PDB entry 3VGA | X-ray diffraction, 3.10 A resolution | chains A and B of the 3 polymer chains in the assembly

[Chain A]
Name: Adenosine receptor A2a
From: Homo sapiens
UniProtKB: P29274 (AA2AR_HUMAN); residue numbers follow UniProt; this construct covers 1-316
Amino-acid sequence (326 residues; row label = number of the first residue in the row):
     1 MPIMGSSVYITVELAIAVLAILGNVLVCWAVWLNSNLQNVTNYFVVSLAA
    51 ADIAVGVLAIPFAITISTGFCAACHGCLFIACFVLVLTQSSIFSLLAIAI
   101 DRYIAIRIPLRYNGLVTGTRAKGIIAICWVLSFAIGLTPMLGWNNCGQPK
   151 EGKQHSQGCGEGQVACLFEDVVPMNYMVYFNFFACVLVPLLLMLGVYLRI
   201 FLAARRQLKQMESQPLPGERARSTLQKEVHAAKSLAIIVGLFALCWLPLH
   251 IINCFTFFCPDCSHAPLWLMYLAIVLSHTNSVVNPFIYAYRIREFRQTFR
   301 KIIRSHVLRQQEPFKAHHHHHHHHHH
Unresolved in the structure: 1-5, 149-155, 309-326
Construct notes: engineered mutation Gln154 (Asn in P29274); expression tag (317-326)
UniProt features mapped onto this chain:
  - binding site (adenosine): Glu169, Asn253, Ser277, His278
Cystine bridges: Cys71-Cys159, Cys74-Cys146, Cys77-Cys166, Cys259-Cys262
Small-molecule neighbours: ZMA (4-{2-[(7-amino-2-furan-2-yl[1,2,4]triazolo[1,5-a][1,3,5]triazin-5-yl)amino]ethyl}phenol): Leu85, Phe168, Glu169, Met174, Met177, Asn181, Trp246, Leu249, His250, Asn253, His264, Met270, Ile274
Reported in the primary citation:
  - binding site for ZMA: Phe168, Asn253, Ile274
  - contacts within the chain: Arg102-Glu228

[Chain B]
Name: antibody fab fragment light chain
From: Mus musculus
Notes: antibody fragment or engineered binder
Amino-acid sequence (214 residues; numbered 1 to 214; the number before each row is that of its first residue):
     1 DIVMTQSPASLSASVGDTVTITCRASEFIYSSLTWYQQKQGGSPQLLVYA
    51 ATNLADAVPSRFSGSGSGTQFSLKINRLQPEDFGTYYCQHFYGSTWAFGG
   101 GTKLEIKRADAAPTVSIFPPSSEQLTSGGASVVCFLNNFYPKDINVKWKI
   151 DGSERQNGVLNSWTDQDSKDSTYSMSSTLTLTKDEYERHNSYTCEATHKT
   201 STSPIVKSFNRNEC
Unresolved in the structure: 213-214
Cystine bridges: Cys23-Cys88, Cys134-Cys194

[Interface between chain A and chain B]
Contacting residue pairs (23; chain A residue first):
  Leu33(A) with Tyr92(B)
  Asn34(A) with Tyr30(B); Tyr92(B)
  Ser35(A) with Tyr92(B), hydrogen bond (backbone-side chain)
  Asn36(A) with Tyr30(B); Ser31(B); Ser32(B), hydrogen bond; Tyr92(B)
  Pro217(A) with Asp56(B)
  Ala221(A) with Asp56(B)
  Arg222(A) with Asp56(B), hydrogen bond (backbone-side chain)
  Ser223(A) with Tyr49(B), hydrogen bond; Leu54(B); Asp56(B), hydrogen bond
  Thr224(A) with Tyr49(B)
  Arg293(A) with Ser31(B), hydrogen bond; Ala50(B), hydrogen bond (side chain-backbone); Thr52(B), hydrogen bond
  Glu294(A) with Tyr30(B)
  Gln297(A) with Ser31(B); Ser67(B)
  Thr298(A) with Tyr30(B)
  Lys301(A) with Phe28(B)
Also at the interface, not in a pair above, chain A (15 interface residues in all): Lys227
Also at the interface, not in a pair above, chain B (15 interface residues in all): Ile29, Asn53, Phe91, Gly93

[Summary]
Chain A and chain B each contribute 15 residues to their interface; the contacts include 8 hydrogen bonds.
Polar contacts include Ser35(A)-Tyr92(B), Asn36(A)-Ser32(B) and Arg222(A)-Asp56(B). Ligands of chain A:
compound ZMA. From the paper: a binding site for ZMA at Phe168(A), Asn253(A) and Ile274(A); contacts within
the chain involving Glu228(A) and Arg102(A).
Chain A is Adenosine receptor A2a (Homo sapiens) and chain B is antibody fab fragment light chain (Mus
musculus); the structure, Crystal structure of human adenosine A2A receptor with an allosteric inverse-agonist
antibody at 3.1 A resolution, was determined by X-ray diffraction together with 3VG9 from the same study.
